3DLK - chains A and B; structure by X-ray diffraction, 1.85 A resolution.

Chain A:
Name: Reverse transcriptase/ribonuclease H
Organism: Human immunodeficiency virus type 1 BH10
Notes: EC 2.7.7.49, 2.7.7.7; fragment: p66 to 1153)
Reference sequence: P03366 (POL_HV1B1); residues 1-555 here correspond to UniProt positions 599-1153 (UniProt number = residue number + 598)
Amino-acid sequence (556 residues; numbered 0 to 555; the number before each row is that of its first residue; numbering starts at 0):
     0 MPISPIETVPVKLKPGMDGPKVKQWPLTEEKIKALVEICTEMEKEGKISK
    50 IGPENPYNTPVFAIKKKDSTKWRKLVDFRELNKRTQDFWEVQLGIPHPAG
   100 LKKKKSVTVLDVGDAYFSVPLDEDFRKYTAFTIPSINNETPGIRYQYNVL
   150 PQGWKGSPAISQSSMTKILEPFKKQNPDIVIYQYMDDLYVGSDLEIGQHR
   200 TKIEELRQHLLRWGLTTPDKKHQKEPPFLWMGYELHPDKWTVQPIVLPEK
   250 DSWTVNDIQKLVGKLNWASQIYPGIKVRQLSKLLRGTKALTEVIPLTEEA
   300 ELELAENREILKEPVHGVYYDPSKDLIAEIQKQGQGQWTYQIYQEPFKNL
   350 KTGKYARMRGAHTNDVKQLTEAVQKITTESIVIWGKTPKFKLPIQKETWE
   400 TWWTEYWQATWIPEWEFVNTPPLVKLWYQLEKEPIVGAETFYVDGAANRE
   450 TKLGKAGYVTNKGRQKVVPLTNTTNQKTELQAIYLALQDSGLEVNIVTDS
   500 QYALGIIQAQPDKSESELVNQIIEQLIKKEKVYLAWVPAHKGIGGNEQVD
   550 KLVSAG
Not modelled in the structure: 0-2, 555
Construct notes: initiating methionine (0); engineered mutation Ser160 (Phe758 in P03366), Ser280 (Cys878 in P03366)
Curated features (UniProtKB/Swiss-Prot):
  - binding site (Mg(2+)): Asp186
  - site: Trp402 (Essential for RT p66/p51 heterodimerization)
What the authors report for this chain:
  - conformationally variable residues: Tyr115
  - mutagenesis - F160S: unchanged catalytic activity (RNase H activity)

Chain B:
Name: p51 RT
Organism: Human immunodeficiency virus type 1
Notes: EC 2.7.7.7, 3.1.26.4; fragment: p51 to 1027)
Reference sequence: P03366 (POL_HV1B1); residues 6-428 here correspond to UniProt positions 605-1027 (UniProt number = residue number + 599)
Amino-acid sequence (423 residues; row label = number of the first residue in the row):
     6 ETVPVKLKPGMDGPKVKQWPLTEEKIKALVEICTEMEKEGKISKIGPENP
    56 YNTPVFAIKKKDSTKWRKLVDFRELNKRTQDFWEVQLGIPHPAGLKKKKS
   106 VTVLDVGDAYFSVPLDEDFRKYTAFTIPSINNETPGIRYQYNVLPQGWKG
   156 SPAIFQSSMTKILEPFKKQNPDIVIYQYMDDLYVGSDLEIGQHRTKIEEL
   206 RQHLLRWGLTTPDKKHQKEPPFLWMGYELHPDKWTVQPIVLPEKDSWTVN
   256 DIQKLVGKLNWASQIYPGIKVRQLSKLLRGTKALTEVIPLTEEAELELAE
   306 NREILKEPVHGVYYDPSKDLIAEIQKQGQGQWTYQIYQEPFKNLKTGKYA
   356 RMRGAHTNDVKQLTEAVQKITTESIVIWGKTPKFKLPIQKETWETWWTEY
   406 WQATWIPEWEFVNTPPLVKLWYQ
Not modelled in the structure: 90-91, 214-225
Construct notes: engineered mutation Ser280 (Cys879 in P03366)
Curated features (UniProtKB/Swiss-Prot):
  - region: Phe227 to His235 (RT 'primer grip')
  - motif: Trp398 to Trp414 (Tryptophan repeat motif)
  - binding site (Mg(2+)): Asp110, Asp185, Asp186
  - site (Essential for RT p66/p51 heterodimerization): Trp401, Trp414

Interface between chain A and chain B:
Residue-residue contacts (110):
  Val8(A) with Glu53(B)
  Pro9(A) with Glu53(B)
  Gln85(A) with Glu53(B), hydrogen bond (side chain-backbone)
  Asp86(A) with Lys20(B), salt bridge; Pro55(B)
  Phe87(A) with Pro52(B); Pro55(B)
  Trp88(A) with Pro52(B), hydrogen bond (backbone-backbone); Asn54(B); Pro55(B); Asn57(B); Thr131(B); Arg143(B)
  Gly93(A) with Asn137(B)
  Ile94(A) with Asn137(B)
  Pro95(A) with Asn136(B); Asn137(B)
  His96(A) with Asn136(B), hydrogen bond (backbone-side chain)
  Gly99(A) with Asn136(B); Glu138(B)
  Leu100(A) with Glu138(B)
  Ala158(A) with Pro52(B)
  Ser162(A) with Pro52(B)
  Thr165(A) with Pro140(B)
  Tyr181(A) with Glu138(B), hydrogen bond
  Gln182(A) with Glu138(B)
  Gln373(A) with Thr397(B), hydrogen bond; Thr400(B); Trp401(B), hydrogen bond
  Thr376(A) with Thr400(B); Trp401(B)
  Thr377(A) with Pro25(B)
  Ile380(A) with Pro25(B), hydrophobic; Leu26(B); Thr27(B)
  Val381(A) with Pro25(B), hydrophobic; Ile135(B); Asn136(B), hydrogen bond (backbone-backbone); Asn137(B)
  Ile382(A) with Ile135(B); Asn136(B)
  Trp383(A) with Ile135(B)
  Gly384(A) with Thr27(B); Glu28(B), hydrogen bond (backbone-backbone); Ile135(B)
  Trp402(A) with Lys331(B), hydrogen bond (backbone-side chain); His361(B); Thr362(B); Asp364(B)
  Tyr405(A) with Lys331(B), hydrogen bond (backbone-side chain)
  Trp406(A) with Lys331(B); Pro392(B), hydrophobic; Val417(B); Asn418(B); Thr419(B); Pro420(B); Pro421(B)
  Gln407(A) with Lys331(B), hydrogen bond (backbone-side chain); Asp364(B); Pro392(B); Ile393(B); Gln394(B), hydrogen bond; Val417(B), hydrogen bond (side chain-backbone)
  Ala408(A) with Trp337(B), hydrophobic; Asp364(B); Pro392(B), hydrogen bond (backbone-backbone); Ile393(B)
  Thr409(A) with Asp364(B), hydrogen bond (backbone-side chain); Val365(B)
  Trp410(A) with Thr362(B); Asn363(B); Val365(B), hydrophobic; Trp401(B); Tyr405(B)
  Pro412(A) with Trp401(B)
  Pro433(A) with Asn255(B); Leu289(B), hydrophobic
  Val435(A) with Thr290(B)
  Thr439(A) with Ala288(B); Leu289(B), hydrogen bond (side chain-backbone)
  Tyr441(A) with Val254(B); Gln258(B); Lys287(B), hydrogen bond (side chain-backbone)
  Val458(A) with Thr286(B)
  Thr459(A) with Thr286(B), hydrogen bond (backbone-side chain)
  Asn460(A) with Thr286(B); Lys287(B); Ala288(B)
  Asn494(A) with Leu289(B)
  Val496(A) with Leu289(B), hydrophobic
  Gln500(A) with Leu422(B)
  Leu503(A) with Leu422(B), hydrophobic
  Gly504(A) with Pro420(B)
  Gln507(A) with Pro420(B)
  Tyr532(A) with Asn255(B), hydrogen bond; Leu289(B), hydrophobic
  Trp535(A) with Leu422(B); Trp426(B), hydrophobic
  Val536(A) with Gln258(B)
  Pro537(A) with Gly262(B); Asn265(B)
  Lys540(A) with Asn265(B), hydrogen bond; Ser280(B), hydrogen bond (backbone-side chain)
  Gly541(A) with Ser280(B)
  Ile542(A) with Val261(B), hydrophobic; Leu283(B)
  Gly543(A) with Gly285(B)
  Gly544(A) with Gly285(B), hydrogen bond (backbone-backbone); Thr286(B)
  Gln547(A) with Thr286(B)
Other interface residues (no listed pair), chain A (65 interface residues in all): Val90, Ile159, Glu169, Ile180, Met357, Thr369, Ile434, Ala508, Ala534
Other interface residues (no listed pair), chain B (59 interface residues in all): Lys49, Tyr56, Thr139, Arg284, Leu368, Glu396, Lys424

Overview:
65 residues of chain A and 59 residues of chain B are in contact, with 22 hydrogen bonds and 1 salt bridge.
Polar pairs include Asp86(A)-Lys20(B), Gln85(A)-Glu53(B) and His96(A)-Asn136(B). From the paper: F160S of
chain A leaves catalytic activity (RNase H activity) unchanged; conformational variability at Tyr115(A).
Chain A is Reverse transcriptase/ribonuclease H (Human immunodeficiency virus type 1 BH10) and chain B is p51
RT (Human immunodeficiency virus type 1); the structure, Crystal Structure of an engineered form of the HIV-1
Reverse Transcriptase, RT69A, was determined by X-ray diffraction.
